9GUE - chains A and B; structure by X-ray diffraction, 1.95 A resolution.

Chain A:
Protein: 2'-O-methyltransferase nsp16
Source organism: Severe acute respiratory syndrome coronavirus 2
Notes: EC 2.1.1.57
UniProtKB: P0DTD1 (R1AB_SARS2); residue numbers follow UniProt; this construct covers 6799-7096
Amino-acid sequence (304 residues; each row starts with the number of its first residue):
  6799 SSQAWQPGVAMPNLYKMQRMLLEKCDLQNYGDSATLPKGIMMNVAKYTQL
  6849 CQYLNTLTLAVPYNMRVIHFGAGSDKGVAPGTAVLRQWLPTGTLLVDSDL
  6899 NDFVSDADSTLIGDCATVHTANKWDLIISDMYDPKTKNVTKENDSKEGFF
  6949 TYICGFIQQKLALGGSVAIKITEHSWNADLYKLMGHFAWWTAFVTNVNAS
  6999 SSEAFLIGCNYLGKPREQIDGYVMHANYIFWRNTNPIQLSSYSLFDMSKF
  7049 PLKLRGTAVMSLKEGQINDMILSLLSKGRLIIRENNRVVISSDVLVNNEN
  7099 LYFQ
Disordered / not traced: 7100-7102
Sequence notes: expression tag (7097-7102)
Residues lining bound ligands:
  - A1IO0 (7-[(3S,4S,6R)-1-[(2S)-2-azanyl-4-methyl-pentanoyl]-4-methyl-4,6-bis(oxidanyl)azepan-3-yl]-1,3-dimethyl-purine-2,6-dione): Lys6822, Cys6823, Asp6824, Leu6825, Gln6826, Tyr6828, Gly6829, Lys6935, Val6937, Glu6971, Ser7000
  - S-adenosylmethionine (SAM): Asn6841, Tyr6845, His6867, Gly6869, Ala6870, Gly6871, Ser6872, Pro6878, Gly6879, Asp6897, Leu6898, Asn6899, Gly6911, Asp6912, Cys6913, Asp6928, Met6929, Tyr6930, Phe6947, Lys6968
UniProt features mapped onto this chain:
  - active site: Lys6844, Asp6928, Lys6968, Glu7001
  - mutagenesis: Asp6928 (D6928A: Complete loss of virus replication in human respiratory cells), Lys6968 (K6968A: Complete loss of virus replication in human respiratory cells)

Chain B:
Protein: Non-structural protein 10
Source organism: Severe acute respiratory syndrome coronavirus 2
UniProtKB: P0DTD1 (R1AB_SARS2); residues 4254-4392 here = UniProt positions 4254-4392
Amino-acid sequence (140 residues; row label = number of the first residue in the row):
  4253 GAGNATEVPANSTVLSFCAFAVDAAKAYKDYLASGGQPITNCVKMLCTHT
  4303 GTGQAITVTPEANMDQESFGGASCCLYCRCHIDHPNPKGFCDLKGKYVQI
  4353 PTTCANDPVGFTLKNTVCTVCGMWKGYGCSCDQLREPMLQ
Disordered / not traced: 4253-4270, 4387-4392
Sequence notes: expression tag (4253)
Bound ions: Zn2+ site 1: Cys4327, Cys4330, His4336, Cys4343; Zn2+ site 2: Cys4370, Cys4373, Cys4381, Cys4383
UniProt features mapped onto this chain:
  - binding site (Zn(2+)): Cys4327, Cys4330, His4336, Cys4343, Cys4370, Cys4373, Cys4381, Cys4383
  - site: Gln4392 (Cleavage)

Chain A / chain B interface:
Residue-residue contacts - 41 pairs, chain A then chain B:
  Lys6836(A) - Lys4296(B)  hydrogen bond (backbone-side chain)
  Gly6837(A) - Lys4296(B)
  Ile6838(A) - Lys4296(B)
  Ile6838(A) - Met4297(B)
  Ile6838(A) - Leu4298(B)  hydrophobic
  Met6839(A) - Asn4293(B)
  Met6839(A) - Cys4294(B)
  Val6842(A) - Val4295(B)  hydrophobic
  Val6842(A) - Lys4296(B)
  Thr6846(A) - Leu4298(B)
  Lys6874(A) - Asn4293(B)  hydrogen bond
  Val6876(A) - Asn4293(B)
  Val6876(A) - Val4295(B)  hydrophobic
  Val6876(A) - Arg4331(B)
  Pro6878(A) - Val4295(B)  hydrophobic
  Ala6881(A) - Met4297(B)
  Ala6881(A) - Tyr4349(B)  hydrogen bond (backbone-side chain)
  Val6882(A) - Met4297(B)
  Arg6884(A) - Gly4347(B)  hydrogen bond (side chain-backbone)
  Arg6884(A) - Tyr4349(B)
  Gln6885(A) - Met4297(B)
  Gln6885(A) - Leu4298(B)  hydrogen bond (side chain-backbone)
  Gln6885(A) - Thr4311(B)
  Gln6885(A) - Pro4312(B)
  Gln6885(A) - Tyr4349(B)  hydrogen bond (backbone-side chain)
  Thr6889(A) - Val4310(B)
  Val6902(A) - Ala4324(B)  hydrophobic
  Val6902(A) - Cys4330(B)
  Ser6903(A) - Ala4324(B)
  Ser6903(A) - Lys4346(B)  hydrogen bond (backbone-side chain)
  Asp6904(A) - Gly4322(B)
  Asp6904(A) - Gly4323(B)  hydrogen bond (side chain-backbone)
  Asp6904(A) - Ala4324(B)  hydrogen bond (side chain-backbone)
  Asp6904(A) - Lys4346(B)
  Asp6904(A) - Gly4347(B)  hydrogen bond (side chain-backbone)
  Asp6904(A) - Lys4348(B)
  Ala6905(A) - Lys4346(B)
  Leu7042(A) - Leu4298(B)  hydrophobic
  Met7045(A) - Leu4298(B)
  Met7045(A) - Thr4300(B)
  Ser7046(A) - Thr4300(B)
Also at the interface, not in a pair above, chain A (23 interface residues in all): Pro6835, Ala6843
Also at the interface, not in a pair above, chain B (23 interface residues in all): Cys4299, Ser4325, His4333, Leu4345

Overview:
Chain A and chain B each contribute 23 residues to their interface; the contacts include 10 hydrogen bonds.
Polar contacts include Lys6836(A)-Lys4296(B), Lys6874(A)-Asn4293(B) and Ala6881(A)-Tyr4349(B). Bound to chain
A: compound A1IO0 and S-adenosylmethionine.
Chain A is 2'-O-methyltransferase nsp16 and chain B is Non-structural protein 10, both from Severe acute
respiratory syndrome coronavirus 2; the structure, SARS-CoV-2 methyltransferase nsp10-16 in complex with SAM
and theophylline derivative LAS 57256189, was determined by X-ray diffraction.
